Entry 1EVR (X-ray diffraction, 1.90 A resolution); this record covers chains J and L of the 12 polymer chains in the assembly.

# Chain J (and L)
Protein: Insulin
Notes: chain L of this document is another copy of the same molecule, construct and numbering; everything in this record applies to it too
UniProt: P01308 (INS_HUMAN); residues 1-30 here correspond to UniProt positions 25-54 (UniProt number = residue number + 24)
Chain sequence (30 residues; numbered 1 to 30; the number before each row is that of its first residue):
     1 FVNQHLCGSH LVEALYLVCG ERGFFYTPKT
Not modelled in the structure: 30
Bound ions: Na+: Phe-1, Asn-3; Zn2+: His-10 (together with chloride ion) (shared with 1 residue of chain B; 1 residue of chain F)
Residues lining bound ligands:
  - resorcinol (RCO), molecule 1: Phe-1, Asn-3, Leu-6
  - resorcinol (RCO), molecule 2: Val-2, His-5, Leu-6
  - resorcinol (RCO), molecule 3: Cys-7, His-10, Leu-11, Ala-14

# Chain J / chain L interface
Pairs across the interface (34):
  Gln-4(J) with Tyr-16(L)
  His-5(J) with Tyr-16(L), hydrogen bond (backbone-side chain)
  Gly-8(J) with Tyr-16(L)
  Ser-9(J) with Glu-13(L), hydrogen bond; Tyr-16(L)
  Val-12(J) with Val-12(L), hydrophobic; Glu-13(L); Tyr-16(L), hydrophobic; Phe-24(L), hydrophobic
  Glu-13(J) with Ser-9(L), hydrogen bond; Glu-13(L)
  Tyr-16(J) with Gln-4(L); His-5(L), hydrogen bond (side chain-backbone); Gly-8(L); Ser-9(L); Val-12(L), hydrophobic; Tyr-26(L), hydrophobic
  Leu-17(J) with His-5(L)
  Glu-21(J) with Pro-28(L); Lys-29(L)
  Gly-23(J) with Tyr-26(L); Pro-28(L)
  Phe-24(J) with Val-12(L), hydrophobic; Phe-24(L), hydrophobic; Phe-25(L); Tyr-26(L), hydrogen bond (backbone-backbone)
  Phe-25(J) with Phe-24(L); Phe-25(L), hydrophobic
  Tyr-26(J) with Tyr-16(L), hydrophobic; Gly-23(L); Phe-24(L), hydrogen bond (backbone-backbone)
  Pro-28(J) with Gly-20(L); Glu-21(L); Gly-23(L)
Interface residues without a listed pair, chain J (17 interface residues in all): Gly-20, Arg-22, Thr-27

# In short
The interface between chain J and chain L involves 17 residues on one side and 15 on the other, with 6
hydrogen bonds. Polar pairs include His-5(J)/Tyr-16(L), Ser-9(J)/Glu-13(L) and Phe-24(J)/Tyr-26(L). Chain J
binds 3 copies of resorcinol. Phe-1(J) and Asn-3(J) form the Na+ site.
Both chains are Insulin. Entry 1EVR (The structure of the resorcinol/insulin R6 hexamer) was determined by
X-ray diffraction (same publication as 1EV3 and 1EV6).
